8E74 - chains A and B of the 9 polymer chains in the assembly; structure by electron microscopy, 2.94 A resolution.

Chain A (and B):
Protein: DNA-directed RNA polymerase subunit alpha
From: Mycobacterium tuberculosis
Notes: EC 2.7.7.6; chain B of this document is another copy of the same molecule, construct and numbering; everything in this record applies to it too
UniProt: A5U8D3 (RPOA_MYCTA); residues 1-347 here = UniProt positions 1-347
Chain sequence (347 residues; numbered 1 to 347; the number before each row is that of its first residue):
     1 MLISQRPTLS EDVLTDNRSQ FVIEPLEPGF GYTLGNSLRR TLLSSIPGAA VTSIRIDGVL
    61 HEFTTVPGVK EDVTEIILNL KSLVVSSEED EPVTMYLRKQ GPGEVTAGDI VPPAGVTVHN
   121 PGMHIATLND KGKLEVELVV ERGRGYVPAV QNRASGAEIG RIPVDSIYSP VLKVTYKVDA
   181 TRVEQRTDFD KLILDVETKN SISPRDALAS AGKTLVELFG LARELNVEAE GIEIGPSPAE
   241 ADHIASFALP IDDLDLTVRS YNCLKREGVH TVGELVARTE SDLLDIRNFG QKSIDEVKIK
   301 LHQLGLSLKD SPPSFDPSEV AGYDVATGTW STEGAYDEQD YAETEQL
Disordered / not traced: 227-347 (chain B: 238-347)

Interface between chain A and chain B:
Residue-residue contacts (75; chain A residue first):
  Met1(A) - Glu141(B)  hydrogen bond (backbone-side chain)
  Met1(A) - Arg142(B)  hydrogen bond (backbone-backbone)
  Met1(A) - Gly143(B)
  Met1(A) - Arg144(B)
  Met1(A) - Val147(B)  hydrophobic
  Leu2(A) - Arg142(B)
  Leu2(A) - Gly143(B)
  Leu2(A) - Arg144(B)
  Ile3(A) - Arg144(B)
  Arg6(A) - Glu217(B)  salt bridge
  Pro7(A) - Leu218(B)  hydrophobic
  Pro7(A) - Leu221(B)
  Thr8(A) - Leu221(B)
  Glu27(A) - Ser44(B)
  Glu27(A) - Arg144(B)  salt bridge
  Phe30(A) - Ser37(B)
  Phe30(A) - Arg40(B)
  Phe30(A) - Thr41(B)
  Phe30(A) - Leu215(B)  hydrophobic
  Phe30(A) - Leu218(B)  hydrophobic
  Thr33(A) - Asn36(B)
  Thr33(A) - Ser37(B)
  Thr33(A) - Arg40(B)
  Leu34(A) - Phe219(B)  hydrophobic
  Ser37(A) - Thr33(B)
  Ser37(A) - Ser37(B)
  Ser37(A) - Phe219(B)
  Leu38(A) - Phe219(B)  hydrophobic
  Arg40(A) - Gly29(B)  hydrogen bond (side chain-backbone)
  Arg40(A) - Tyr32(B)
  Arg40(A) - Thr33(B)  hydrogen bond
  Thr41(A) - Thr33(B)
  Ser45(A) - Phe30(B)
  Ser45(A) - Ile232(B)
  Pro47(A) - Met1(B)  hydrophobic
  Pro47(A) - Glu230(B)
  Arg142(A) - Glu230(B)  salt bridge
  Arg144(A) - Met1(B)  hydrogen bond
  Arg144(A) - Leu2(B)
  Arg144(A) - Glu27(B)  salt bridge
  Arg144(A) - Ile232(B)
  Gln185(A) - Val150(B)
  Arg186(A) - Val147(B)
  Arg186(A) - Ala149(B)
  Arg186(A) - Val150(B)
  Arg205(A) - Leu225(B)  hydrogen bond (side chain-backbone)
  Asp206(A) - Asn226(B)  hydrogen bond
  Leu208(A) - Ala222(B)
  Leu208(A) - Leu225(B)  hydrophobic
  Ala209(A) - Ala222(B)
  Ala209(A) - Asn226(B)
  Ala209(A) - Ala229(B)  hydrophobic
  Ser210(A) - Glu230(B)  hydrogen bond (side chain-backbone)
  Gly212(A) - Phe219(B)
  Lys213(A) - Arg223(B)
  Lys213(A) - Val227(B)  hydrogen bond (side chain-backbone)
  Lys213(A) - Ala229(B)
  Thr214(A) - Ile232(B)  hydrogen bond (side chain-backbone)
  Leu215(A) - Phe219(B)  hydrophobic
  Val216(A) - Phe219(B)
  Val216(A) - Gly220(B)
  Glu217(A) - Ile232(B)
  Glu217(A) - Ile234(B)
  Leu218(A) - Phe30(B)  hydrophobic
  Phe219(A) - Leu34(B)  hydrophobic
  Phe219(A) - Leu215(B)  hydrophobic
  Phe219(A) - Val216(B)
  Phe219(A) - Phe219(B)  hydrophobic
  Gly220(A) - Val216(B)
  Leu221(A) - Arg6(B)
  Leu221(A) - Pro7(B)  hydrophobic
  Leu221(A) - Ile23(B)  hydrophobic
  Leu225(A) - Leu9(B)  hydrophobic
  Leu225(A) - Arg205(B)  hydrogen bond (backbone-side chain)
  Leu225(A) - Leu208(B)  hydrophobic
Interface residues without a listed pair, chain A (44 interface residues in all): Leu9, Phe21, Leu26, Gly29, Gly143, Glu184, Ala222, Arg223
Interface residues without a listed pair, chain B (52 interface residues in all): Phe21, Leu26, Pro47, Pro148, Tyr168, Ala209, Gly212, Lys213, Gly231, Glu233

In short:
44 residues of chain A face 52 of chain B across their interface; the contacts include 11 hydrogen bonds and 4
salt bridges. Polar pairs include Arg6(A)-Glu217(B), Glu27(A)-Arg144(B) and Arg142(A)-Glu230(B).
Both chains are DNA-directed RNA polymerase subunit alpha (Mycobacterium tuberculosis). Entry 8E74
(Mycobacterium tuberculosis RNAP paused elongation complex with NusG transcription factor) was determined by
electron microscopy together with 8E79, 8E82, 8E8M and 8E95 from the same study.
